PDB entry 3O2A | X-ray diffraction, 1.90 A resolution | chain A

[Chain A]
Molecule: Glutamate receptor 2
Organism: Rattus norvegicus
Notes: fragment: Ligand binding domain, to 527 and 653 to 796
UniProt: P19491 (GRIA2_RAT); the construct has insertions or renumbered stretches relative to UniProt, so the offset changes along the chain: 3-117 = UniProt 413-527; 120-262 = UniProt 653-795
Sequence (263 residues; numbered 1 to 263; the number before each row is that of its first residue):
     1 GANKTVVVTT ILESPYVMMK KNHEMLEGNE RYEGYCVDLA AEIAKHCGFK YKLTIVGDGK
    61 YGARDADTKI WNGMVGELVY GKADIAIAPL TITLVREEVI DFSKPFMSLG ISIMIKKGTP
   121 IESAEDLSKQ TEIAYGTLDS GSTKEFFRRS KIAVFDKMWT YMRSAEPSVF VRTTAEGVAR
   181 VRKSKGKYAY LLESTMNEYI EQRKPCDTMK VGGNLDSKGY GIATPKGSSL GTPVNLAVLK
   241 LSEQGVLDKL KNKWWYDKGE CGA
Unresolved in the structure: 263
Disulfides: C206-C261
Differences from the reference sequence: linker (118-119)
Ligand contacts:
  - glutamic acid (GLU): Y61, P89, L90, T91, R96, L138, G141, S142, T143, L192, E193, M196, Y220
  - O30 (N-(3-aminopropyl)-2-({[3-(trifluoromethyl)-4,5,6,7-tetrahydro-1H-indazol-1-yl]acetyl}amino)-4,5,6,7-tetrahydro-1-benzothiophene-3-carboxamide): I92, K104, P105, F106, M107, S108, S217, K218, G219, L239, S242, L247, D248
Curated features (UniProtKB/Swiss-Prot):
  - binding site (L-glutamate): P89, T91, R96, S142, T143, E193
  - site: R64 (Interaction with the cone snail toxin Con-ikot-ikot), I121 (Crucial to convey clamshell closure to channel opening), R148 (Interaction with the cone snail toxin Con-ikot-ikot), K240 (Interaction with the cone snail toxin Con-ikot-ikot)
  - glycosylation: N3 (N-linked (GlcNAc...) asparagine)
  - modified residue (Phosphoserine): S150, S184

[Overview]
Ligands of chain A: compound O30 and glutamic acid. From UniProt: 6 L-glutamate-binding residues.
Chain A is Glutamate receptor 2 (Rattus norvegicus); the structure, Ligand-binding domain of GluA2 (flip)
ionotropic glutamate receptor in complex with an allosteric modulator, was determined by X-ray diffraction
together with 3O28 and 3O29 from the same study.
